PDB entry 6AJK | X-ray diffraction, 3.00 A resolution | chains A and B

# Chain A
Name: Dimethyladenosine transferase 1, mitochondrial
Source organism: Homo sapiens
Notes: EC 2.1.1.-
Reference sequence: Q8WVM0 (TFB1M_HUMAN); residue numbers follow UniProt; this construct covers 28-346
Chain sequence (320 residues; numbered 27 to 346; the number before each row is that of its first residue):
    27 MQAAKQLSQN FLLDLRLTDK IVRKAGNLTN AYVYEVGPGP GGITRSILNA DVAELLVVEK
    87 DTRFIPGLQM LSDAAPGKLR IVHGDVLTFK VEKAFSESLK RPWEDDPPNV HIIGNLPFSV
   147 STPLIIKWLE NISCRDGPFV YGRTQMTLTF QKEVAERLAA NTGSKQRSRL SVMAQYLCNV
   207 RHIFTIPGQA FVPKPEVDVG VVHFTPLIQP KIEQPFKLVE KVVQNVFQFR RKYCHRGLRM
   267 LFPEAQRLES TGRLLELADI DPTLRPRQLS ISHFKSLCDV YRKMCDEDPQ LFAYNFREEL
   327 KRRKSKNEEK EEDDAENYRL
Disordered / not traced: 27-32, 326-346
Sequence notes: initiating methionine (27)
Curated features (UniProtKB/Swiss-Prot):
  - binding site (S-adenosyl-L-methionine): Leu-38, Gly-63, Glu-85, Lys-86, Asp-111, Val-112, Asn-141
  - mutagenesis: Gly-65 (G65A: Abolishes methyltransferase activity, DNA-binding and SAM-binding. Does not abolish transcription activator function), Glu-85 (E85A: Inhibits rRNA (adenine-N6,N6-)-dimethyltransferase activity), Lys-86 (K86A: Inhibits rRNA (adenine-N6,N6-)-dimethyltransferase activity), Asp-111 (D111A: Inhibits rRNA (adenine-N6,N6-)-dimethyltransferase activity), Val-112 (V112A: Inhibits rRNA (adenine-N6,N6-)-dimethyltransferase activity), Asn-141 (N141A: Does not affect SAM-binding, DNA-binding nor transcription activator function), Arg-183 (R183E: Abolishes the interaction between 12S helix 45 and TFB1M; when associated with E-256 and E-257), Lys-220 (K220A: Abolishes methyltransferase activity. Does not affect SAM-binding, DNA-binding nor transcription activator function), Arg-256 (R256E: Abolishes the interaction between 12S helix 45 and TFB1M; when associated with E-183 and E-257), Arg-257 (R257E: Abolishes the interaction between 12S helix 45 and TFB1M; when associated with E-183 and E-256)
What the authors report for this chain:
  - mutagenesis - Q35A, N36A, P143A/F144A/S145A, F144A, I152A, R195A, V225A, E246A: unchanged binding to the 28-nt RNA strand (chain B)
  - mutagenesis - Q177A, E179A: increased binding to the 28-nt RNA strand (chain B)
  - mutagenesis - E85A, K86A, D111A, V112A, R183E/R256E/R257E: decreased catalytic activity with the 28-nt RNA strand (chain B)

# Chain B
Molecule: 28-nt RNA strand
Source organism: Homo sapiens
Sequence (28 nucleotides; row label = number of the first residue in the row):
   922 GGUAAGUGUA CUGGAAAGUG CACUUGCC

# How chain A and chain B interact
Residue-residue contacts - 35 pairs, chain A then chain B:
  Asn-36(A) / A937(B)  hydrogen bond to the sugar
  Asn-141(A) / A937(B)  hydrogen bond to the base
  Leu-142(A) / A937(B)  hydrogen bond to the base
  Pro-143(A) / A937(B)  base contact
  Phe-144(A) / A936(B)  sugar contact
  Phe-144(A) / A937(B)  stacking on the base
  Ser-145(A) / A936(B)  phosphate contact
  Ser-145(A) / A937(B)  hydrogen bond to the phosphate
  Thr-148(A) / A936(B)  phosphate contact
  Ile-152(A) / G934(B)  sugar contact
  Ile-152(A) / G935(B)  base contact
  Gln-177(A) / A936(B)  hydrogen bond to the sugar
  Gln-177(A) / A937(B)  sugar contact
  Gln-177(A) / A938(B)  hydrogen bond to the base
  Val-180(A) / A936(B)  base contact
  Arg-183(A) / U933(B)  salt bridge to the phosphate
  Arg-183(A) / G934(B)  salt bridge to the phosphate
  Arg-183(A) / A936(B)  base contact
  Ser-194(A) / G934(B)  phosphate contact
  Arg-195(A) / G934(B)  hydrogen bond to the sugar
  Leu-196(A) / G934(B)  base contact
  Met-199(A) / G934(B)  base contact
  Phe-217(A) / A937(B)  base contact
  Pro-221(A) / A937(B)  phosphate contact
  Pro-221(A) / A938(B)  phosphate contact
  Glu-222(A) / A938(B)  hydrogen bond to the phosphate
  Val-223(A) / A937(B)  sugar contact
  Val-223(A) / A938(B)  base contact
  Val-225(A) / A937(B)  base contact
  Glu-246(A) / G934(B)  hydrogen bond to the base
  Arg-256(A) / C932(B)  salt bridge to the phosphate
  Arg-256(A) / U933(B)  salt bridge to the phosphate
  Arg-257(A) / A931(B)  hydrogen bond to the phosphate
  Arg-257(A) / C932(B)  salt bridge to the phosphate
  Arg-293(A) / C932(B)  salt bridge to the phosphate
Interface residues without a listed pair, chain A (29 interface residues in all): Pro-149, Thr-175, Glu-179, Phe-242, Phe-253

# In short
Chain A and chain B form an interface of 29 and 8 residues respectively, with 10 hydrogen bonds, 6 salt
bridges and 1 aromatic stacking contact. Among the polar pairs are Asn-141(A)/A937(B), Leu-142(A)/A937(B) and
Gln-177(A)/A938(B). The paper reports that E85A, K86A and D111A of chain A, among others, reduce catalytic
activity with the 28-nt RNA strand (chain B); Q177A and E179A of chain A increase binding to the 28-nt RNA
strand (chain B); 15 substitutions were tested in all.
Here chain A is Dimethyladenosine transferase 1, mitochondrial and chain B is a 28-nt RNA strand, both from
Homo sapiens. Entry 6AJK (Crystal structure of TFB1M and h45 in homo sapiens) was determined by X-ray
diffraction, deposited together with 6AAX.
